Entry 8APB (electron microscopy, 3.80 A resolution); this record covers chains c and d of the 42 polymer chains in the assembly.

# Chain c
Protein: subunit-8
From: Trypanosoma brucei brucei
UniProtKB: Q585K5 (Q585K5_TRYB2); residue numbers follow UniProt; this construct covers 1-114
Sequence (114 residues; each row starts with the number of its first residue):
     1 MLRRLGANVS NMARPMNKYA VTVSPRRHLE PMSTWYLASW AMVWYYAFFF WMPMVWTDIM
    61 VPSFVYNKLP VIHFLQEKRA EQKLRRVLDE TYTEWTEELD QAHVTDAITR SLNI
Not modelled in the structure: 1-28

# Chain d
Protein: subunit-d
From: Trypanosoma brucei brucei
UniProtKB: Q57ZW9 (Q57ZW9_TRYB2); numbering as in UniProt (aligned over 1-370)
Sequence (370 residues; each row starts with the number of its first residue):
     1 MRRVSSPNIT IQSVRWISGV SPLLYFPPTT TSTTNREDQI NKNTNIAIQM IKRYKGEVPP
    61 HYTRKSSATI EQVEKEIDAL LGGAEKLRKT STDDQPMDKL TLMERCLRHA LWSYHKEEGR
   121 YDFDQIGRWV VYTPEDEVKL AQLKREVEAK EKLAALRKRR EEEGLPGGPV PRINWPQEYS
   181 SFIDREPVVA KRIRYDTLAS TTLERDEKQI ESTLQQYRRA SQDKRLDDLV DLLERFKPVL
   241 AREAIMQRLT IKHLEGQLGV WRYMDWCPEV RDRAELEVDI TGWQWWSPLE ERRLLPVRLR
   301 SVNEVREIMS KTQAKKSAEA AERNPIVTQT STGDNARDRL LKEVLALQAR INQRDEVEPS
   361 QTEQKKKAHH
Not modelled in the structure: 1-16, 326-331, 355-370

# Chain c / chain d interface
Residue-residue contacts (84):
  Trp56(c) - Trp283(d)  hydrophobic
  Val61(c) - Val278(d)  hydrophobic
  Phe64(c) - Trp283(d)
  Phe64(c) - Trp285(d)  hydrophobic
  Val65(c) - Ala274(d)  hydrophobic
  Val65(c) - Val278(d)  hydrophobic
  Tyr66(c) - Val260(d)
  Asn67(c) - Trp285(d)
  Lys68(c) - Ala274(d)
  Lys68(c) - Glu277(d)  salt bridge
  Lys68(c) - Val278(d)
  Lys68(c) - Gly282(d)  hydrogen bond (side chain-backbone)
  Lys68(c) - Gln284(d)  hydrogen bond (side chain-backbone)
  Leu69(c) - Val260(d)  hydrophobic
  Leu69(c) - Met264(d)  hydrophobic
  Leu69(c) - Val270(d)
  Val71(c) - Trp285(d)
  Ile72(c) - Val270(d)  hydrophobic
  Ile72(c) - Arg273(d)
  Ile72(c) - Ala274(d)
  Ile72(c) - Glu277(d)
  His73(c) - Met246(d)
  His73(c) - Tyr263(d)  hydrogen bond
  His73(c) - Val270(d)
  Leu75(c) - Glu290(d)
  Leu75(c) - Glu291(d)
  Gln76(c) - Glu269(d)
  Gln76(c) - Val270(d)
  Lys78(c) - Leu294(d)
  Lys78(c) - Leu295(d)
  Lys78(c) - Val297(d)  hydrogen bond (side chain-backbone)
  Glu81(c) - Lys99(d)
  Glu81(c) - Val297(d)
  Glu81(c) - Arg298(d)
  Glu81(c) - Leu299(d)
  Gln82(c) - Leu294(d)
  Gln82(c) - Val297(d)
  Leu84(c) - Lys99(d)
  Leu84(c) - Leu102(d)
  Arg85(c) - Arg298(d)
  Arg85(c) - Arg300(d)
  Val87(c) - Leu232(d)  hydrophobic
  Val87(c) - Arg235(d)
  Leu88(c) - Met97(d)  hydrophobic
  Leu88(c) - Leu102(d)  hydrophobic
  Leu88(c) - Cys106(d)  hydrophobic
  Leu88(c) - Val305(d)  hydrophobic
  Asp89(c) - Arg300(d)  salt bridge
  Asp89(c) - Ile308(d)
  Thr91(c) - His109(d)
  Thr91(c) - Met309(d)
  Tyr92(c) - His109(d)
  Tyr92(c) - Lys316(d)
  Thr93(c) - His109(d)
  Thr93(c) - Lys116(d)  hydrogen bond
  Thr93(c) - Val130(d)
  Thr93(c) - Asp136(d)
  Thr93(c) - Gln313(d)
  Glu94(c) - Lys116(d)  hydrogen bond (backbone-side chain)
  Glu94(c) - Glu117(d)
  Glu94(c) - Lys316(d)  salt bridge
  Trp95(c) - Lys116(d)
  Trp95(c) - Asp136(d)  hydrogen bond
  Trp95(c) - Lys139(d)
  Thr96(c) - Glu117(d)
  Glu97(c) - Tyr54(d)
  Glu97(c) - Lys55(d)
  Glu98(c) - Ile51(d)
  Glu98(c) - Lys55(d)
  Gln101(c) - Arg205(d)  hydrogen bond (backbone-side chain)
  Val104(c) - Ala47(d)  hydrophobic
  Val104(c) - Arg205(d)
  Thr105(c) - Arg205(d)  hydrogen bond
  Ala107(c) - Ile46(d)  hydrophobic
  Ala107(c) - Met50(d)  hydrophobic
  Ile108(c) - Gln39(d)
  Ile108(c) - Asn43(d)
  Ile108(c) - Leu203(d)  hydrophobic
  Ile108(c) - Arg205(d)
  Leu112(c) - Gln39(d)
  Leu112(c) - Thr201(d)
  Ile114(c) - Arg194(d)
  Ile114(c) - Thr197(d)
  Ile114(c) - Leu198(d)  hydrophobic
Interface residues without a listed pair, chain c (42 interface residues in all): Met60, Phe74, Ala80, Lys83, Leu99, Ser111
Interface residues without a listed pair, chain d (61 interface residues in all): Leu140, Leu143, Ile210, Leu214, Phe236, Val239, Glu275, Thr312

# Summary
42 residues of chain c face 61 of chain d across their interface; the contacts include 9 hydrogen bonds and 3
salt bridges. Among the polar pairs are Lys68(c)-Glu277(d), Asp89(c)-Arg300(d) and Glu94(c)-Lys316(d).
Here chain c is subunit-8 and chain d is subunit-d, both from Trypanosoma brucei brucei. Entry 8APB
(rotational state 1b of the Trypanosoma brucei mitochondrial ATP synthase dimer) was determined by electron
microscopy (same publication as 8AP6, 8AP7, 8AP8, 8AP9, 8APA, 8APC and 7 further entries).
